Entry 3A67 (X-ray diffraction, 1.80 A resolution); this record covers chains L and H of the 3 polymer chains in the assembly.

== Chain L ==
Protein: Lysozyme binding ig kappa chain V23-J2 region
Organism: Mus musculus
Notes: engineered mutation(s): N31D
Chain sequence (107 residues; numbered 1 to 107; the number before each row is that of its first residue):
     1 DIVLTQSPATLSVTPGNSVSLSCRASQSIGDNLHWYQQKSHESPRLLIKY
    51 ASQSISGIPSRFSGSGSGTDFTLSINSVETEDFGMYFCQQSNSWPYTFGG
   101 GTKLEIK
Disulfides: Cys23-Cys88

== Chain H ==
Protein: IG VH, anti-lysozyme
Organism: Mus musculus
Chain sequence (114 residues; row label = number of the first residue in the row):
     1 DVQLQESGPSLVKPSQTLSLTCSVTGDSITSDYWSWIRKFPGNRLEYMGY
    51 VSYSGSTYYNPSLKSRISITRDTSKNQYYLDLNSVTTEDTATYYCANWDG
   101 DYWGQGTLVTVSAA
Disulfides: Cys22-Cys95

== Chain L / chain H interface ==
Pairs across the interface (29):
  Tyr36(L) with Gly100(H); Trp103(H), hydrophobic
  Gln38(L) with Lys39(H), hydrogen bond; Tyr94(H), hydrogen bond
  Glu42(L) with Tyr94(H)
  Ser43(L) with Tyr94(H); Trp103(H); Gly104(H), hydrogen bond (side chain-backbone)
  Pro44(L) with Trp103(H)
  Leu46(L) with Asp99(H); Gly100(H); Asp101(H)
  Met85(L) with Asn43(H)
  Phe87(L) with Asn43(H); Leu45(H), hydrophobic
  Trp94(L) with Tyr47(H), hydrophobic; Gly49(H); Tyr50(H), hydrophobic; Tyr58(H); Tyr59(H), hydrogen bond (side chain-backbone); Asn60(H)
  Pro95(L) with Asn60(H); Pro61(H)
  Tyr96(L) with Tyr47(H); Tyr50(H); Trp98(H), hydrogen bond
  Phe98(L) with Leu45(H); Tyr47(H)
  Gly100(L) with Asn43(H)
Also at the interface, not in a pair above, chain L (15 interface residues in all): Tyr50, Gln89
Also at the interface, not in a pair above, chain H (21 interface residues in all): Ile37, Glu46, Met48, Gln105

== Summary ==
15 residues of chain L and 21 residues of chain H are in contact; the contacts include 5 hydrogen bonds. Polar
contacts include Gln38(L)-Lys39(H), Gln38(L)-Tyr94(H) and Ser43(L)-Gly104(H).
Chain L is Lysozyme binding ig kappa chain V23-J2 region and chain H is IG VH, anti-lysozyme, both from Mus
musculus; the structure, Crystal Structure of HyHEL-10 Fv mutant LN31D complexed with hen egg white lysozyme,
was determined by X-ray diffraction (same publication as 3A6B and 3A6C).
